Entry 8YJU (electron microscopy, 3.78 A resolution); this record covers chains C and D of the 8 polymer chains in the assembly.

Chain C:
Name: Proliferating cell nuclear antigen
Source organism: Homo sapiens
UniProt: P12004 (PCNA_HUMAN); numbering as in UniProt (aligned over 1-261)
Sequence (261 residues; numbered 1 to 261; the number before each row is that of its first residue):
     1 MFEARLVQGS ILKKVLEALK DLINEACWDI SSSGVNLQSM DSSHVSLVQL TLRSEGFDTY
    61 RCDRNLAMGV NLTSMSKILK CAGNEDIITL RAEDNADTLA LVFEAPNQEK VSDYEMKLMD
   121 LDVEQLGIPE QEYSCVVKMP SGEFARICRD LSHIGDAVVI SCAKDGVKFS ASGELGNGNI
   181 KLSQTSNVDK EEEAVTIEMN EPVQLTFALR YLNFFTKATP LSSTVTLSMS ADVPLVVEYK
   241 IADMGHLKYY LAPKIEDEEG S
Disordered / not traced: 1, 255-261

Chain D:
Name: Flap endonuclease 1
Source organism: Homo sapiens
Notes: EC 3.1.-.-
UniProt: P39748 (FEN1_HUMAN); residues 1-380 here = UniProt positions 1-380
Sequence (380 residues; numbered 1 to 380; the number before each row is that of its first residue):
     1 MGIQGLAKLI ADVAPSAIRE NDIKSYFGRK VAIDASMSIY QFLIAVRQGG DVLQNEEGET
    61 TSHLMGMFYR TIRMMENGIK PVYVFDGKPP QLKSGELAKR SERRAEAEKQ LQQAQAAGAE
   121 QEVEKFTKRL VKVTKQHNDE CKHLLSLMGI PYLDAPSEAE ASCAALVKAG KVYAAATEDM
   181 DCLTFGSPVL MRHLTASEAK KLPIQEFHLS RILQELGLNQ EQFVDLCILL GSDYCESIRG
   241 IGPKRAVDLI QKHKSIEEIV RRLDPNKYPV PENWLHKEAH QLFLEPEVLD PESVELKWSE
   301 PNEEELIKFM CGEKQFSEER IRSGVKRLSK SRQGSTQGRL DDFFKVTGSL SSAKRKEPEP
   361 KGSTKKKAKT GAAGKFKRGK
Disordered / not traced: 1, 353-380

How chain C and chain D interact:
Contacting residue pairs (58):
  Cys-27(C) / Leu-350(D)  hydrophobic
  Asp-29(C) / Leu-350(D)
  Ser-42(C) / Asp-22(D)
  Ser-43(C) / Lys-24(D)  hydrogen bond (side chain-backbone)
  Ser-43(C) / Ser-25(D)
  Ser-43(C) / Phe-27(D)
  His-44(C) / Ser-25(D)
  His-44(C) / Arg-339(D)  hydrogen bond (backbone-side chain)
  His-44(C) / Leu-340(D)
  Val-45(C) / Phe-27(D)  hydrophobic
  Val-45(C) / Gln-337(D)
  Val-45(C) / Leu-340(D)
  Ser-46(C) / Leu-340(D)
  Leu-47(C) / Leu-340(D)
  Ala-67(C) / Ser-352(D)
  Met-68(C) / Ser-352(D)
  Gly-69(C) / Ser-352(D)
  Asp-120(C) / Ser-351(D)
  Asp-120(C) / Ser-352(D)  hydrogen bond
  Leu-121(C) / Ser-351(D)
  Leu-121(C) / Ser-352(D)  hydrogen bond (backbone-side chain)
  Asp-122(C) / Arg-19(D)  salt bridge
  Asp-122(C) / Ser-349(D)
  Asp-122(C) / Ser-351(D)
  Val-123(C) / Ser-349(D)
  Val-123(C) / Leu-350(D)
  Glu-124(C) / Arg-19(D)  salt bridge
  Glu-124(C) / Val-346(D)
  Glu-124(C) / Gly-348(D)
  Glu-124(C) / Ser-349(D)
  Gln-125(C) / Val-346(D)
  Gln-125(C) / Thr-347(D)  hydrogen bond (backbone-backbone)
  Gln-125(C) / Gly-348(D)  hydrogen bond (backbone-backbone)
  Gln-125(C) / Leu-350(D)
  Leu-126(C) / Phe-344(D)
  Leu-126(C) / Lys-345(D)
  Leu-126(C) / Val-346(D)  hydrophobic
  Gly-127(C) / Lys-345(D)  hydrogen bond (backbone-backbone)
  Gly-127(C) / Thr-347(D)
  Ile-128(C) / Phe-344(D)  hydrophobic
  Pro-129(C) / Phe-344(D)
  Ala-208(C) / Gln-337(D)
  Asp-232(C) / Phe-343(D)
  Pro-234(C) / Leu-340(D)  hydrophobic
  Pro-234(C) / Phe-343(D)
  Pro-234(C) / Phe-344(D)  hydrophobic
  Tyr-250(C) / Leu-340(D)  hydrophobic
  Tyr-250(C) / Phe-344(D)  hydrophobic
  Ala-252(C) / Gln-337(D)  hydrogen bond (backbone-side chain)
  Ala-252(C) / Gly-338(D)
  Ala-252(C) / Arg-339(D)
  Ala-252(C) / Leu-340(D)  hydrophobic
  Ala-252(C) / Phe-343(D)  hydrophobic
  Pro-253(C) / Gln-337(D)
  Pro-253(C) / Gly-338(D)  hydrogen bond (backbone-backbone)
  Pro-253(C) / Phe-343(D)
  Lys-254(C) / Thr-336(D)
  Lys-254(C) / Gln-337(D)
Also at the interface, not in a pair above, chain C (29 interface residues in all): Tyr-211
Also at the interface, not in a pair above, chain D (25 interface residues in all): Pro-15, Ser-16, Asn-21, Ser-335, Asp-341

Overview:
29 residues of chain C and 25 residues of chain D are in contact, with 9 hydrogen bonds and 2 salt bridges.
Among the polar pairs are Asp-122(C)/Arg-19(D), Glu-124(C)/Arg-19(D) and Ser-43(C)/Lys-24(D).
Chain C is Proliferating cell nuclear antigen and chain D is Flap endonuclease 1, both from Homo sapiens; the
structure, Structure of the human endogenous PCNA-FEN1 complex - State F, was determined by electron
microscopy together with 8YJH, 8YJL, 8YJQ, 8YJR, 8YJS, 8YJV, 8YJW and 8YJZ from the same study.
